Entry 7LV8 (electron microscopy, 3.40 A resolution); this record covers chains C and I of the 10 polymer chains in the assembly.

[Chain C]
Protein: Histone doublet Beta-Alpha (Alpha)
Source organism: Marseillevirus marseillevirus
Reference sequence: D2XB49 (D2XB49_GBMV); residues 105-269 here correspond to UniProt positions 82-246 (UniProt number = residue number - 23)
Chain sequence (165 residues; each row starts with the number of its first residue):
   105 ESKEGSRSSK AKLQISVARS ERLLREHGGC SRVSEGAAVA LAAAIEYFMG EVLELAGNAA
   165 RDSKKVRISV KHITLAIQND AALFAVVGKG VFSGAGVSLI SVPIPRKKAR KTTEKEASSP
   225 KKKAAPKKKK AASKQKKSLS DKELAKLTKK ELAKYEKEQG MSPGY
Disordered / not traced: 199-269

[Chain I]
Molecule: 121-nt DNA strand
Sequence (121 nucleotides; numbered -60 to 60; the number before each row is that of its first residue; numbers below 1 keep their minus sign (DA-60 is residue -60)):
   -60 ATCTGACACG TGCCTGGAGA CTAGGGAGTA ATCCCCTTGG CGGTTAAAAC GCGGGGGAGA
     0 ATCCGTACGT GCGTTTAAGC GGTGCTAGAG CTGTCTACGA CCAATTGAGC GGCCTCGGCA
    60 C

[Chain C / chain I interface]
Residue-residue contacts (13):
  Arg123(C) - DC49(I)  salt bridge to the phosphate
  Arg129(C) - DA39(I)  salt bridge to the phosphate
  Arg136(C) - DG38(I)  hydrogen bond to the sugar
  Arg136(C) - DA39(I)  phosphate contact
  Val137(C) - DG38(I)  sugar contact
  Val137(C) - DA39(I)  hydrogen bond to the phosphate
  Ser138(C) - DG38(I)  hydrogen bond to the phosphate
  Lys169(C) - DC58(I)  phosphate contact
  Lys169(C) - DA59(I)  salt bridge to the phosphate
  Val170(C) - DG57(I)  sugar contact
  Val170(C) - DC58(I)  hydrogen bond to the phosphate
  Arg171(C) - DG57(I)  sugar contact
  Arg171(C) - DC58(I)  hydrogen bond to the phosphate
Also at the interface, not in a pair above, chain C (11 interface residues in all): Ser135, Glu139, Lys168
Also at the interface, not in a pair above, chain I (7 interface residues in all): DG48

[In short]
Chain C and chain I form an interface of 11 and 7 residues respectively, with 5 hydrogen bonds and 3 salt
bridges. Polar pairs include Arg136(C)-DG38(I), Val137(C)-DA39(I) and Ser138(C)-DG38(I).
Here chain C is Histone doublet Beta-Alpha (Alpha) (Marseillevirus marseillevirus) and chain I is a 121-nt DNA
strand. Entry 7LV8 (Structure of the Marseillevirus nucleosome) was determined by electron microscopy,
deposited together with 7LV9.
